Entry 1IO6 (solution NMR); this record covers chains A and B.

# Chain A
Molecule: Growth factor receptor-bound protein 2
From: Homo sapiens
Notes: fragment: c-terminal sh3(residue 159-215)
UniProt: P62993 (GRB2_HUMAN); residues 3-59 here correspond to UniProt positions 159-215 (UniProt number = residue number + 156)
Amino-acid sequence (59 residues; row label = number of the first residue in the row):
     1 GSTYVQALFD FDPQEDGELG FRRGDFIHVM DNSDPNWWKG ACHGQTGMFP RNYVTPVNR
Construct notes: cloning artifact (1-2)
Swiss-Prot annotation at these positions:
  - modified residue: Tyr-53 (Phosphotyrosine), Thr-55 (Phosphothreonine)

# Chain B
Molecule: A ligand peptide
Amino-acid sequence (10 residues; numbered 1 to 10; the number before each row is that of its first residue):
     1 RHYRPLPPLP

# How chain A and chain B interact
Pairs across the interface (20; chain A residue first):
  Phe-9(A) with Leu-9(B); Pro-10(B)
  Glu-15(A) with His-2(B); Arg-4(B)
  Glu-18(A) with His-2(B)
  Asp-34(A) with Tyr-3(B)
  Asn-36(A) with Leu-6(B)
  Trp-37(A) with Tyr-3(B); Arg-4(B); Pro-5(B); Leu-6(B); Pro-7(B)
  Met-48(A) with Tyr-3(B)
  Pro-50(A) with Leu-6(B); Pro-7(B)
  Asn-52(A) with Leu-6(B); Leu-9(B)
  Tyr-53(A) with Pro-7(B); Pro-8(B); Leu-9(B)
Interface residues without a listed pair, chain A (12 interface residues in all): Phe-11, Gln-14

# Summary
12 residues of chain A and 9 residues of chain B are in contact.
Chain A is Growth factor receptor-bound protein 2 (Homo sapiens) and chain B is A ligand peptide; the
structure, Growth factor receptor-bound protein 2 (GRB2) C-terminal SH3 domain complexed with a ligand peptide
(NMR, minimized ..., was determined by solution NMR.
